Entry 4DK3 (X-ray diffraction, 2.76 A resolution); this record covers chains A and C.

[Chain A]
Name: single domain antibody VHH
Organism: Lama glama
Notes: antibody fragment or engineered binder
Amino-acid sequence (133 residues; row label = number of the first residue in the row):
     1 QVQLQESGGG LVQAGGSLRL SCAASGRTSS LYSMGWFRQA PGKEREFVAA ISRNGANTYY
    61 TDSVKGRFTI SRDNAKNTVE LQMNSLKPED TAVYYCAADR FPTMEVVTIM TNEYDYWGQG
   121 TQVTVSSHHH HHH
Unresolved in the structure: 128-133
Disulfide bonds: Cys-22/Cys-96

[Chain C]
Name: RNA-editing complex protein MP81
Organism: Trypanosoma brucei
Notes: engineered mutation(s): deletion mutant
UniProtKB: Q95W15 (Q95W15_9TRYP); numbering as in UniProt; present here: 624-657, 696-762
Amino-acid sequence (105 residues; each row starts with the number of its first residue; note: 34 numbers in that range are skipped by the numbering (no residue carries them; nothing is unmodelled there)):
   624 RAGSNALMIG RIADVQHGFL GAMTVTQYVL EVDG
   692 GASGEKEFIV IRCMGDNFPA SLLKDQVKLG SRVLVQGTLR MNRHVDDVSK RLHAYPFIQV
   752 VPPLGYVKVV G
Unresolved in the structure: 624-626, 657, 692-696, 706-715, 739, 753, 762
Differences from the reference sequence: linker (692-695)
What the authors report for this chain:
  - mutagenesis - R703E, R731E, R734E: abolished binding to RNA

[Interface between chain A and chain C]
Contacting residue pairs - 32 pairs, chain A then chain C:
  Tyr-59(A) with Phe-642(C), hydrophobic
  Phe-101(A) with Asp-637(C); Val-638(C); Gln-639(C); Gln-650(C); Tyr-651(C); Val-652(C), hydrophobic
  Pro-102(A) with Val-652(C); Phe-699(C), hydrophobic; Val-701(C)
  Thr-103(A) with Gln-639(C); Gln-650(C), hydrogen bond
  Met-104(A) with Tyr-746(C)
  Glu-105(A) with Arg-703(C), salt bridge; Asn-733(C), hydrogen bond; His-735(C), salt bridge
  Val-106(A) with Gln-639(C); Gly-641(C); Phe-642(C); Leu-643(C), hydrophobic; Val-648(C), hydrophobic; Gln-650(C); Arg-703(C)
  Val-107(A) with Gln-639(C); Gly-641(C); Phe-642(C), hydrogen bond (backbone-backbone)
  Thr-108(A) with Gln-639(C), hydrogen bond
  Ile-109(A) with His-640(C), hydrogen bond (backbone-backbone)
  Met-110(A) with His-640(C)
  Glu-113(A) with Val-638(C); Gln-639(C); His-640(C), salt bridge
Interface residues without a listed pair, chain A (15 interface residues in all): Ser-33, Asn-57, Asp-99
Interface residues without a listed pair, chain C (18 interface residues in all): Gly-644

[Summary]
15 residues of chain A face 18 of chain C across their interface; the contacts include 5 hydrogen bonds and 3
salt bridges. Polar contacts include Glu-105(A)/Arg-703(C), Glu-105(A)/His-735(C) and Glu-113(A)/His-640(C).
From the paper: R703E, R731E and R734E of chain C abolish binding to RNA.
Chain A is single domain antibody VHH (Lama glama) and chain C is RNA-editing complex protein MP81
(Trypanosoma brucei); the structure, Structure of Editosome protein, was determined by X-ray diffraction,
deposited together with 4DK6 and 4DKA.
